Entry 3F63 (X-ray diffraction, 1.80 A resolution); this record covers chains A and B.

Chain A (and B):
Molecule: Glutathione transferase GST1-4
Source organism: Anopheles dirus
Notes: EC 2.5.1.18; chain B of this document is another copy of the same molecule, construct and numbering; everything in this record applies to it too
UniProtKB: Q9GN60 (Q9GN60_9DIPT); residues 1-219 here = UniProt positions 1-219
Amino-acid sequence (219 residues; each row starts with the number of its first residue):
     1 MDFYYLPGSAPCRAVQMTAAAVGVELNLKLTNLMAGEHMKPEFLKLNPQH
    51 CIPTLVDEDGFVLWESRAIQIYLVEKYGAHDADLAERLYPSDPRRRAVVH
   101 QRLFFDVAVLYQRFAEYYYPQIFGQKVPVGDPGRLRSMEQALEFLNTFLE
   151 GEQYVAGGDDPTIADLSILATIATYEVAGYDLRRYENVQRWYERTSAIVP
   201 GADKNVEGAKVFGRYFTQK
Not modelled in the structure: 219 (chain B: 217-219)

Interface between chain A and chain B:
Residue-residue contacts (67; chain A residue first):
  P48(A) - F144(B)
  P48(A) - T147(B)
  Q49(A) - Q101(B)  hydrogen bond
  Q49(A) - F105(B)
  Q49(A) - V109(B)
  Q49(A) - F144(B)
  Q49(A) - F148(B)
  H50(A) - Q140(B)
  H50(A) - F144(B)
  D57(A) - R94(B)  salt bridge
  E58(A) - R94(B)  salt bridge
  D59(A) - R94(B)  salt bridge
  F61(A) - R94(B)
  F61(A) - V98(B)  hydrophobic
  L63(A) - A97(B)  hydrophobic
  W64(A) - Q101(B)
  W64(A) - F148(B)  hydrophobic
  E65(A) - Q101(B)
  E65(A) - F104(B)
  R67(A) - F104(B)
  A68(A) - A97(B)
  A68(A) - H100(B)
  A68(A) - Q101(B)
  I71(A) - H100(B)
  Y72(A) - P93(B)
  Y72(A) - R94(B)  hydrogen bond
  Y72(A) - A97(B)  hydrophobic
  E75(A) - P93(B)
  E75(A) - R96(B)  salt bridge
  K76(A) - R94(B)
  P93(A) - Y72(B)
  P93(A) - E75(B)
  R94(A) - D57(B)  salt bridge
  R94(A) - D59(B)  salt bridge
  R94(A) - F61(B)
  R94(A) - Y72(B)
  R94(A) - K76(B)
  R96(A) - E75(B)  salt bridge
  A97(A) - L63(B)  hydrophobic
  V98(A) - F61(B)  hydrophobic
  H100(A) - I71(B)
  H100(A) - Y89(B)
  Q101(A) - Q49(B)  hydrogen bond
  Q101(A) - W64(B)
  Q101(A) - A68(B)
  F104(A) - E65(B)
  F104(A) - R67(B)
  F104(A) - F104(B)  hydrophobic
  F104(A) - V107(B)  hydrophobic
  F105(A) - Q49(B)
  V107(A) - F104(B)  hydrophobic
  V107(A) - V107(B)  hydrophobic
  V107(A) - A108(B)  hydrophobic
  A108(A) - V107(B)  hydrophobic
  A108(A) - Q112(B)
  V109(A) - Q49(B)
  Q112(A) - A108(B)  hydrogen bond (side chain-backbone)
  Q112(A) - Q112(B)
  E116(A) - E116(B)
  E116(A) - R134(B)  salt bridge
  R134(A) - E116(B)  salt bridge
  R134(A) - R134(B)
  Q140(A) - H50(B)
  F144(A) - P48(B)
  F144(A) - Q49(B)
  F144(A) - H50(B)
  F148(A) - Q49(B)
Also at the interface, not in a pair above, chain A (38 interface residues in all): Y89, R102, L103, T147
Also at the interface, not in a pair above, chain B (38 interface residues in all): E58, R102, L103

In short:
The chain A/chain B interface involves 38 residues from each chain, with 4 hydrogen bonds and 9 salt bridges.
Polar pairs include D57(A)-R94(B), E58(A)-R94(B) and D59(A)-R94(B).
Chain A and chain B are both Glutathione transferase GST1-4 (Anopheles dirus); the structure, Crystal
structure of a Delta class GST (adGSTD4-4) from Anopheles dirus, in complex with S-hexyl glutathione, was
determined by X-ray diffraction together with 3G7J and 3F6D from the same study.
